6RDT - chains A and J of the 31 polymer chains in the assembly; structure by electron microscopy, 3.40 A resolution.

Chain A (and J):
Name: Mitochondrial ATP synthase subunit c
Source organism: Polytomella sp. Pringsheim 198.80
Notes: chain J of this document is another copy of the same molecule, construct and numbering; everything in this record applies to it too
UniProtKB: D7P7X5 (D7P7X5_9CHLO); numbering as in UniProt (aligned over 1-127)
Chain sequence (127 residues; numbered 1 to 127; the number before each row is that of its first residue):
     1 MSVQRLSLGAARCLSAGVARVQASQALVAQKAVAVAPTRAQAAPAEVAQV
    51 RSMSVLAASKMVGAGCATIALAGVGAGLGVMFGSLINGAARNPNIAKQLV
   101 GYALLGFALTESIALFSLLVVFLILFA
Unresolved in the structure: 1-53

How chain A and chain J interact:
Pairs across the interface (81):
  Val55(A) - Ser54(J)
  Val55(A) - Val55(J)  hydrophobic
  Val55(A) - Ala58(J)
  Leu56(A) - Ala57(J)
  Leu56(A) - Ala58(J)  hydrophobic
  Leu56(A) - Met61(J)  hydrophobic
  Ser59(A) - Ala58(J)  hydrogen bond (side chain-backbone)
  Ser59(A) - Met61(J)
  Ser59(A) - Val62(J)
  Lys60(A) - Met61(J)
  Val62(A) - Val62(J)  hydrophobic
  Gly63(A) - Met61(J)
  Gly63(A) - Val62(J)
  Gly63(A) - Gly65(J)
  Cys66(A) - Gly65(J)
  Cys66(A) - Cys66(J)
  Cys66(A) - Ile69(J)
  Ala67(A) - Gly65(J)
  Ala67(A) - Thr68(J)
  Ile69(A) - Ile69(J)  hydrophobic
  Ala70(A) - Thr68(J)
  Ala70(A) - Ile69(J)
  Ala70(A) - Leu71(J)  hydrophobic
  Ala70(A) - Ala72(J)
  Gly73(A) - Ala72(J)
  Gly73(A) - Gly75(J)
  Gly73(A) - Ala76(J)  hydrogen bond (backbone-backbone)
  Val74(A) - Leu71(J)
  Val74(A) - Gly75(J)
  Gly77(A) - Gly75(J)
  Gly77(A) - Ala76(J)
  Gly77(A) - Gly79(J)
  Val80(A) - Gly79(J)
  Val80(A) - Val80(J)  hydrophobic
  Met81(A) - Gly79(J)
  Met81(A) - Phe82(J)
  Met81(A) - Gly83(J)
  Ser84(A) - Gly83(J)  hydrogen bond (side chain-backbone)
  Ser84(A) - Ile86(J)
  Ser84(A) - Asn87(J)  hydrogen bond
  Leu85(A) - Ile86(J)  hydrophobic
  Asn87(A) - Asn87(J)  hydrogen bond
  Gly88(A) - Asn87(J)  hydrogen bond (backbone-side chain)
  Gly88(A) - Ala90(J)
  Arg91(A) - Ala90(J)
  Asn92(A) - Ala90(J)  hydrogen bond (side chain-backbone)
  Asn92(A) - Pro93(J)
  Ile95(A) - Pro93(J)  hydrophobic
  Gln98(A) - Ala96(J)
  Leu99(A) - Ile86(J)
  Leu99(A) - Ala89(J)
  Leu99(A) - Ala90(J)  hydrophobic
  Tyr102(A) - Ala89(J)  hydrophobic
  Tyr102(A) - Ala96(J)  hydrogen bond (side chain-backbone)
  Tyr102(A) - Val100(J)  hydrophobic
  Ala103(A) - Ile86(J)  hydrophobic
  Leu105(A) - Phe82(J)  hydrophobic
  Gly106(A) - Phe82(J)
  Leu109(A) - Phe82(J)  hydrophobic
  Leu109(A) - Leu104(J)  hydrophobic
  Leu109(A) - Phe107(J)  hydrophobic
  Thr110(A) - Leu78(J)
  Thr110(A) - Phe82(J)
  Ser112(A) - Glu111(J)
  Ile113(A) - Leu71(J)  hydrophobic
  Ile113(A) - Val74(J)  hydrophobic
  Ile113(A) - Leu78(J)  hydrophobic
  Ile113(A) - Glu111(J)
  Phe116(A) - Glu111(J)
  Phe116(A) - Leu115(J)  hydrophobic
  Phe116(A) - Leu118(J)  hydrophobic
  Ser117(A) - Leu71(J)
  Val120(A) - Thr68(J)
  Val120(A) - Leu118(J)  hydrophobic
  Val120(A) - Val121(J)  hydrophobic
  Leu123(A) - Phe122(J)  hydrophobic
  Leu123(A) - Leu125(J)  hydrophobic
  Ile124(A) - Met61(J)
  Ile124(A) - Ala64(J)  hydrophobic
  Ile124(A) - Leu125(J)  hydrophobic
  Ala127(A) - Phe126(J)
Other interface residues (no listed pair), chain J (40 interface residues in all): Ser84, Leu85, Ala114

Overview:
38 residues of chain A and 40 residues of chain J are in contact, with 8 hydrogen bonds. Polar pairs include
Ser59(A)-Ala58(J), Ser84(A)-Gly83(J) and Ser84(A)-Asn87(J).
Both chains are Mitochondrial ATP synthase subunit c (Polytomella sp. Pringsheim 198.80). Entry 6RDT (Cryo-EM
structure of Polytomella F-ATP synthase, Rotary substate 1E, composite map) was determined by electron
microscopy (same publication as 6RD4, 6RD5, 6RD6, 6RD7, 6RD8, 6RD9 and 46 further entries).
